PDB entry 6ZZY | electron microscopy, 3.16 A resolution | chains A and D of the 23 polymer chains in the assembly

# Chain A
Name: Photosystem I P700 chlorophyll a apoprotein A1
From: Chlorella ohadii
Notes: EC 1.97.1.12
UniProtKB: W8SY74 (W8SY74_CHLSO); residue numbers follow UniProt; this construct covers 11-751
Chain sequence (741 residues; numbered 11 to 751; the number before each row is that of its first residue):
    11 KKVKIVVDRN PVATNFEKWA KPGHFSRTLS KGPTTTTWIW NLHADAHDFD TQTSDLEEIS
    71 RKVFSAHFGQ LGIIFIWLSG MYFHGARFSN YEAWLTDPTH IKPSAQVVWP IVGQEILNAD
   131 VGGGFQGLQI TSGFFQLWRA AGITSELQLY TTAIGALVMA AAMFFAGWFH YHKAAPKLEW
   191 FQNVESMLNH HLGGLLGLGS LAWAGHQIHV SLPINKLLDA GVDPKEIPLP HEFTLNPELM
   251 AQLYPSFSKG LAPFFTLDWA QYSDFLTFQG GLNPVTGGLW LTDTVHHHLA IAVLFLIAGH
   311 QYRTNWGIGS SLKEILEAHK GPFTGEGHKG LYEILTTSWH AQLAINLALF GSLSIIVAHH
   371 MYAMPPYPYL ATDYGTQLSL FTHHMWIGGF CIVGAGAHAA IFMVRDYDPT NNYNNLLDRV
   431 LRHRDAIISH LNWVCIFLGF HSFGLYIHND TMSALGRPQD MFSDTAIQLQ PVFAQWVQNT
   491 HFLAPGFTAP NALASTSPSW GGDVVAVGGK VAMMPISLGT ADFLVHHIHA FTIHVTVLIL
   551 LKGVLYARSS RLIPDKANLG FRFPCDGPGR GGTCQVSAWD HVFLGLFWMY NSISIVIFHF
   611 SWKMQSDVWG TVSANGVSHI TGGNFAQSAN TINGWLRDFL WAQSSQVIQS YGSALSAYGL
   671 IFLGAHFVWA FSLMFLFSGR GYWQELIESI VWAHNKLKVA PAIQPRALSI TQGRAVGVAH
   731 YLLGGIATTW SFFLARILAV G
Construct notes: variant A368 (Ser in W8SY74), I437 (Met in W8SY74)

# Chain D
Name: Photosystem I reaction center subunit chloroplastic
From: Chlorella ohadii
UniProtKB: A0A2P6TKF8 (A0A2P6TKF8_CHLSO); numbering as in UniProt (aligned over 188-330)
Chain sequence (143 residues; numbered 188 to 330; the number before each row is that of its first residue):
   188 AFTPPTLQSD TPSPIFGGST GGLLSQAQVE EFHVITWESK KEQIFEMPTG GAAIMRQGPN
   248 LLKLARKEQC LALLTQLRTK FKIDGYIYRV FPNGEVQYLH PKDGVYPEKV NAGRSGDNTN
   308 MRRIGQNKEP VQIKFSGKIP AEF
Construct notes: variant A188 (Val in A0A2P6TKF8), I320 (Val in A0A2P6TKF8)

# Interface between chain A and chain D
Contacting residue pairs - 35 pairs, chain A then chain D:
  P419(A) - I231(D)
  P419(A) - E233(D)
  P419(A) - A239(D)
  T420(A) - I231(D)
  Y423(A) - I202(D)
  Y423(A) - A239(D)
  Y423(A) - I241(D)
  D428(A) - G238(D)
  D428(A) - A239(D)  hydrogen bond (side chain-backbone)
  R432(A) - F203(D)
  R432(A) - G204(D)  hydrogen bond (side chain-backbone)
  R432(A) - G205(D)  hydrogen bond (side chain-backbone)
  R432(A) - S206(D)  hydrogen bond (backbone-side chain)
  R432(A) - T207(D)  hydrogen bond (backbone-backbone)
  R432(A) - G238(D)
  H433(A) - T207(D)
  R434(A) - T207(D)
  R434(A) - T236(D)  hydrogen bond (side chain-backbone)
  D435(A) - T207(D)
  D435(A) - G208(D)
  R558(A) - E233(D)  salt bridge
  S559(A) - P235(D)  hydrogen bond (side chain-backbone)
  S559(A) - G237(D)
  S560(A) - P235(D)
  R561(A) - T207(D)  hydrogen bond (side chain-backbone)
  R561(A) - G208(D)
  R561(A) - G209(D)  hydrogen bond (side chain-backbone)
  R561(A) - L211(D)
  R561(A) - R253(D)  hydrogen bond (backbone-side chain)
  L562(A) - R253(D)  hydrogen bond (backbone-side chain)
  L562(A) - E255(D)
  P564(A) - E255(D)
  P564(A) - Q256(D)
  P564(A) - A259(D)  hydrophobic
  R580(A) - E255(D)  salt bridge
Other interface residues (no listed pair), chain A (20 interface residues in all): Y417, N422, L431, I563, D565
Other interface residues (no listed pair), chain D (24 interface residues in all): F232, M234, A240

# Overview
20 residues of chain A and 24 residues of chain D are in contact, with 11 hydrogen bonds and 2 salt bridges.
Polar pairs include R558(A)-E233(D), R580(A)-E255(D) and D428(A)-A239(D).
Here chain A is Photosystem I P700 chlorophyll a apoprotein A1 and chain D is Photosystem I reaction center
subunit chloroplastic, both from Chlorella ohadii. Entry 6ZZY (Structure of high-light grown Chlorella ohadii
photosystem I) was determined by electron microscopy, deposited together with 6ZZX and 7A4P.
